PDB entry 6D5K | X-ray diffraction, 2.85 A resolution | chains B and C of the 3 polymer chains in the assembly

# Chain B (and C)
Protein: Cob(I)yrinic acid a, c-diamide adenosyltransferase, mitochondrial
Organism: Homo sapiens
Notes: EC 2.5.1.17; chain C of this document is another copy of the same molecule, construct and numbering; everything in this record applies to it too
Reference sequence: Q96EY8 (MMAB_HUMAN); numbering as in UniProt (aligned over 56-250)
Chain sequence (196 residues; numbered 55 to 250; the number before each row is that of its first residue):
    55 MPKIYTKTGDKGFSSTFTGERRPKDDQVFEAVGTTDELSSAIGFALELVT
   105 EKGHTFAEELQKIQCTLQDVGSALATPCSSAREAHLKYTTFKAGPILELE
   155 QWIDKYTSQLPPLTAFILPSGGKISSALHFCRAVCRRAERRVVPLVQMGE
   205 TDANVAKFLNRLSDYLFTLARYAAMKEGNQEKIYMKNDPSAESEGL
Disordered / not traced: 55-56, 239-250 (chain C: 55-63, 242-250)
Construct notes: initiating methionine (55)
UniProt features mapped onto this chain:
  - binding site (ATP): T60 to G63, S68, S69, K78, R190 to R194, N214
  - modified residue: S134 (Phosphoserine), K211 (N6-succinyllysine), K230 (N6-acetyllysine)
  - natural variant: I96 (I96T: In MACB), A135 (A135T: In MACB), R186 (R186W: In MACB), R191 (R191W: In MACB), E193 (E193K: In MACB)
Residues lining bound ligands:
  - 5'-deoxyadenosine (5AD): R190, E193, R194
  - ATP: Y59, T60, K61, T62, G63, D64, F67, S68, S69, K78, F83, G87
  - cobalamin (B12): L167, T168, F170, I171, R186, R190, S217, D218, F221
What the authors report for this chain:
  - binding site for cobalamin: F170
  - self-association interface (contacts with another copy of this molecule); pairs are residue here / residue on that copy: D90-R186 (salt bridge)
  - disease-associated variants - R186Q (11 +/- 3.6 min-1): unchanged catalytic activity
  - mutagenesis - R186Q: decreased binding to ATR AdoCbl PPPi complex
  - disease-associated variants - R186Q: decreased binding to AdoCbl
  - disease-associated variants - R186Q: unchanged binding to cob(II)alamin

# How chain B and chain C interact
Residue-residue contacts (53):
  I58(B) with D218(C); T222(C)
  Y59(B) with E154(C); R215(C); D218(C)
  K61(B) with E154(C), salt bridge; R215(C)
  G63(B) with N214(C)
  D64(B) with K211(C); N214(C), hydrogen bond; R215(C), salt bridge
  K65(B) with Q201(C), hydrogen bond (backbone-side chain)
  G66(B) with V197(C); Q201(C), hydrogen bond (backbone-side chain)
  F67(B) with Q201(C)
  P77(B) with Q201(C)
  K78(B) with E193(C), salt bridge; R194(C); N214(C), hydrogen bond
  D79(B) with R194(C); P198(C)
  F83(B) with R194(C)
  E84(B) with R194(C), salt bridge; R195(C), salt bridge
  G87(B) with R194(C)
  D90(B) with R186(C), salt bridge
  E91(B) with A187(C); V188(C); R191(C), salt bridge
  S93(B) with P173(C)
  S94(B) with P173(C); H183(C); F184(C); A187(C)
  G97(B) with P173(C); S180(C), hydrogen bond (backbone-side chain)
  F98(B) with L102(C), hydrophobic; S180(C)
  E101(B) with S174(C); G175(C), hydrogen bond (side chain-backbone); G176(C), hydrogen bond (side chain-backbone); K177(C), hydrogen bond (side chain-backbone); S180(C), hydrogen bond
  Q115(B) with K236(C), hydrogen bond
  K116(B) with N241(C)
  Q118(B) with P173(C), hydrogen bond (side chain-backbone)
  C119(B) with L172(C), hydrophobic; Y238(C); M239(C), hydrogen bond (side chain-backbone)
  Q122(B) with F170(C); Y238(C)
  D123(B) with Y238(C), hydrogen bond
  R191(B) with R191(C)
Interface residues without a listed pair, chain B (32 interface residues in all): K57, T88, A95, F184
Interface residues without a listed pair, chain C (38 interface residues in all): F98, I157, D158, A181, R190, F221, N233

# Summary
Chain B and chain C form an interface of 32 and 38 residues respectively, with 13 hydrogen bonds and 7 salt
bridges. Among the polar pairs are K61(B)-E154(C), D64(B)-R215(C) and K78(B)-E193(C). The paper reports a
binding site for cobalamin at F170(B); R186Q of chain B reduces binding to ATR AdoCbl PPPi complex.
Chain B and chain C are both Cob(I)yrinic acid a, c-diamide adenosyltransferase, mitochondrial (Homo sapiens);
the structure, Structure of Human ATP:Cobalamin Adenosyltransferase bound to ATP, and Adenosylcobalamin, was
determined by X-ray diffraction together with 6D5X from the same study.
